PDB entry 4ED2 | X-ray diffraction, 1.71 A resolution | chains A and T of the 3 polymer chains in the assembly

# Chain A
Name: DNA polymerase eta
From: Homo sapiens
Notes: EC 2.7.7.7; fragment: Catalytic core
UniProtKB: Q9Y253 (POLH_HUMAN); numbering as in UniProt (aligned over 1-432)
Chain sequence (435 residues; numbered -2 to 432; the number before each row is that of its first residue; numbers below 1 keep their minus sign (Gly-2 is residue -2)):
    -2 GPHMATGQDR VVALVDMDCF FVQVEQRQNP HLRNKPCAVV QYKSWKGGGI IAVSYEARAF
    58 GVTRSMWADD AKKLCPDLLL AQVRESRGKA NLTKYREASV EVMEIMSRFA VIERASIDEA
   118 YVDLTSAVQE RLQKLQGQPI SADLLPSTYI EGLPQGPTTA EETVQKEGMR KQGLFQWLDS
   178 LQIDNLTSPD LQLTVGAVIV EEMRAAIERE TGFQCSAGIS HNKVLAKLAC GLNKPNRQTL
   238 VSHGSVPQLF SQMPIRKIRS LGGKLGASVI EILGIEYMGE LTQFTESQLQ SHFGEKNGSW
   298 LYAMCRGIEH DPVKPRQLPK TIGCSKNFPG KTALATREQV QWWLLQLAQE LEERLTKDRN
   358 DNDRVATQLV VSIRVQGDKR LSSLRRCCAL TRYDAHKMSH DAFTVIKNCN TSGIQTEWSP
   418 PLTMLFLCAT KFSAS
Disordered / not traced: 155-159
Differences from the reference sequence: expression tag (-2 to 0)
Bound ions: Na+: Asp13, Asp115, Glu116 (together with 2'-deoxyadenosine 5'-triphosphate) (shared with 1 residue of chain P); Ca2+: Asp13, Met14, Asp115 (together with 2'-deoxyadenosine 5'-triphosphate)
Small-molecule neighbours: 2'-deoxyadenosine 5'-triphosphate (DTP): Asp13, Met14, Asp15, Cys16, Phe17, Phe18, Ile48, Ala49, Tyr52, Arg55, Arg61, Ile114, Asp115, Glu116, Lys231
From the paper describing this entry:
  - mutagenesis - S113A: unchanged catalytic activity

# Chain T
Molecule: 12-nt DNA strand
Sequence (12 nucleotides; row label = number of the first residue in the row):
     1 CATTATGACG CT
Small-molecule neighbours: 2'-deoxyadenosine 5'-triphosphate (DTP): DT3, DT4, DA5

# Interface between chain A and chain T
Pairs across the interface (39):
  Gln38(A) - DT4(T)  hydrogen bond to the base
  Gln38(A) - DA5(T)  sugar contact
  Tyr39(A) - DT4(T)  phosphate contact
  Tyr39(A) - DA5(T)  hydrogen bond to the phosphate
  Trp42(A) - DA2(T)  stacking on the base
  Arg61(A) - DT3(T)  base contact
  Ser62(A) - DT3(T)  base contact
  Trp64(A) - DA2(T)  phosphate contact
  Trp64(A) - DT3(T)  phosphate contact
  Lys86(A) - DT6(T)  salt bridge to the phosphate
  Leu89(A) - DA5(T)  phosphate contact
  Arg93(A) - DT6(T)  salt bridge to the phosphate
  Arg93(A) - DG7(T)  salt bridge to the phosphate
  Lys293(A) - DG10(T)  salt bridge to the phosphate
  Lys311(A) - DC9(T)  phosphate contact
  Arg313(A) - DA8(T)  salt bridge to the phosphate
  Arg313(A) - DC9(T)  salt bridge to the phosphate
  Pro316(A) - DA8(T)  phosphate contact
  Lys317(A) - DA8(T)  hydrogen bond to the phosphate
  Lys317(A) - DC9(T)  salt bridge to the phosphate
  Thr318(A) - DG7(T)  sugar contact
  Thr318(A) - DA8(T)  hydrogen bond to the phosphate
  Ile319(A) - DG7(T)  phosphate contact
  Gly320(A) - DT6(T)  sugar contact
  Gly320(A) - DG7(T)  hydrogen bond to the phosphate
  Cys321(A) - DT6(T)  phosphate contact
  Ser322(A) - DA5(T)  sugar contact
  Ser322(A) - DT6(T)  hydrogen bond to the phosphate
  Lys323(A) - DA5(T)  salt bridge to the phosphate
  Asn324(A) - DT4(T)  hydrogen bond to the phosphate
  Asn324(A) - DA5(T)  hydrogen bond to the phosphate
  Pro326(A) - DC1(T)  phosphate contact
  Pro326(A) - DA2(T)  sugar contact
  Pro326(A) - DT4(T)  phosphate contact
  Gly327(A) - DC1(T)  hydrogen bond to the phosphate
  Gly327(A) - DA2(T)  phosphate contact
  Thr329(A) - DA2(T)  base contact
  Arg351(A) - DT6(T)  salt bridge to the phosphate
  Arg351(A) - DG7(T)  salt bridge to the phosphate
Interface residues without a listed pair, chain A (30 interface residues in all): Ile48, Ala87, Arg111, Leu315, Glu347

# Overview
The interface between chain A and chain T involves 30 residues on one side and 10 on the other, with 9
hydrogen bonds, 10 salt bridges and 1 aromatic stacking contact. Polar pairs include Gln38(A)-DT4(T),
Tyr39(A)-DA5(T) and Lys317(A)-DA8(T). The paper reports that S113A of chain A leaves catalytic activity
unchanged.
Here chain A is DNA polymerase eta (Homo sapiens) and chain T is a 12-nt DNA strand. Entry 4ED2 (Human DNA
polymerase eta - DNA ternary complex: AT crystal at pH 7.2 (Na+ HEPES) with ...) was determined by X-ray
diffraction (same publication as 4ECQ, 4ECR, 4ECS, 4ECT, 4ECU, 4ECV and 10 further entries).
